Entry 5DKW (X-ray diffraction, 2.69 A resolution); this record covers chains A and T of the 4 polymer chains in the assembly.

Chain A:
Protein: DNA polymerase lambda
Source organism: Homo sapiens
Notes: EC 2.7.7.7
UniProt: Q9UGP5 (DPOLL_HUMAN); residues 249-575 here = UniProt positions 249-575
Chain sequence (327 residues; numbered 249 to 575; the number before each row is that of its first residue):
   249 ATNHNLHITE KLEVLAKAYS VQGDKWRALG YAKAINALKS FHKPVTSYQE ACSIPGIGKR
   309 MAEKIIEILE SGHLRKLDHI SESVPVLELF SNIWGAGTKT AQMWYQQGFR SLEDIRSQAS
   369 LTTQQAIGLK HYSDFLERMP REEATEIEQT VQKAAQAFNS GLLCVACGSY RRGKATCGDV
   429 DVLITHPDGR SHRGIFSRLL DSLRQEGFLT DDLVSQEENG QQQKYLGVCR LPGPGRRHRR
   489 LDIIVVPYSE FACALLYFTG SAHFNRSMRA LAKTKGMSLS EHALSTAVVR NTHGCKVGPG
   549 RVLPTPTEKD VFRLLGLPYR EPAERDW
Disordered / not traced: 538-545
Metal / ion sites: Ca2+ site 1: Cys-300, Ile-302, Ile-305 (shared with 1 residue of chain D); Ca2+ site 2: Asp-427 (together with 2'-deoxyadenosine 5'-triphosphate)
Small-molecule neighbours: 2'-deoxyadenosine 5'-triphosphate (DTP): Arg-386, Gly-416, Ser-417, Arg-420, Cys-425, Gly-426, Asp-427, Asp-429, Tyr-505, Phe-506, Thr-507, Gly-508, Ser-509, Ala-510, Asn-513

Chain T:
Molecule: 11-nt DNA strand
Sequence (11 nucleotides; row label = number of the first residue in the row):
     1 CGGCGGTACT G

How chain A and chain T interact:
Residue-residue contacts (17; chain A residue first):
  Trp-274(A) / DC4(T)  stacking on the base
  Thr-371(A) / DG11(T)  hydrogen bond to the phosphate
  Gln-372(A) / DT10(T)  sugar contact
  Val-462(A) / DC9(T)  sugar contact
  Gln-464(A) / DC9(T)  sugar contact
  Glu-465(A) / DA8(T)  phosphate contact
  Glu-465(A) / DC9(T)  phosphate contact
  Glu-466(A) / DA8(T)  sugar contact
  Glu-466(A) / DC9(T)  hydrogen bond to the phosphate
  Asn-467(A) / DT7(T)  phosphate contact
  Asn-467(A) / DA8(T)  sugar contact
  Tyr-505(A) / DG5(T)  hydrogen bond to the base
  Arg-514(A) / DG5(T)  phosphate contact
  Arg-517(A) / DG5(T)  salt bridge to the phosphate
  Lys-521(A) / DG3(T)  hydrogen bond to the phosphate
  Lys-521(A) / DC4(T)  salt bridge to the phosphate
  Glu-529(A) / DG5(T)  hydrogen bond to the base
Interface residues without a listed pair, chain A (16 interface residues in all): Leu-277, Thr-370, Ser-528
Interface residues without a listed pair, chain T (9 interface residues in all): DG6

Summary:
16 residues of chain A face 9 of chain T across their interface, with 5 hydrogen bonds, 2 salt bridges and 1
aromatic stacking contact. Polar contacts include Tyr-505(A)/DG5(T), Glu-529(A)/DG5(T) and Thr-371(A)/DG11(T).
Bound to chain A: 2'-deoxyadenosine 5'-triphosphate.
Here chain A is DNA polymerase lambda (Homo sapiens) and chain T is an 11-nt DNA strand. Entry 5DKW (Ternary
crystal structure of polymerase lambda with a GA mispair at the primer terminus with Ca2+ ...) was determined
by X-ray diffraction, deposited together with 4XQ8, 4XRH, 5CA7, 5CHG, 5CJ7, 5CR0, 5CWR and 5DDM.
